9FG9 - chains B and C of the 5 polymer chains in the assembly; structure by electron microscopy, 2.70 A resolution.

# Chain B
Molecule: Gamma-aminobutyric acid receptor subunit beta-3
Organism: Homo sapiens
UniProtKB: P28472 (GBRB3_HUMAN), isoform P28472-2; residues -24 to 448 here correspond to UniProt positions 1-473 (UniProt number = residue number + 25)
Amino-acid sequence (473 residues; each row starts with the number of its first residue; numbers below 1 keep their minus sign (Met-24 is residue -24)):
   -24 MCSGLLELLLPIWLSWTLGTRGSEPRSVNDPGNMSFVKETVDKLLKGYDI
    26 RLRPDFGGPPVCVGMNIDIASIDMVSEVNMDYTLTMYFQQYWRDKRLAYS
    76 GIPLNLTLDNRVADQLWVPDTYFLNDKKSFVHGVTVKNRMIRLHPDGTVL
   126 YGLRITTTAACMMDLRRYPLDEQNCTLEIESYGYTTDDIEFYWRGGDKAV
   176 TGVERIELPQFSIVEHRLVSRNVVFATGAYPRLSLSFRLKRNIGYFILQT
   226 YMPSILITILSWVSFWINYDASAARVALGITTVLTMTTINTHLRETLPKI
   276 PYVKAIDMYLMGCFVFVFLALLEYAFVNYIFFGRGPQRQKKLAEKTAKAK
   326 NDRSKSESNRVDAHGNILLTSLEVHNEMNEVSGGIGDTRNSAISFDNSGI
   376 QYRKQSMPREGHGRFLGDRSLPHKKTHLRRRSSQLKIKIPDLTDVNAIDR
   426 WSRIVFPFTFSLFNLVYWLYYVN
Disordered / not traced: -24 to 7, 314-413, 448
Disulfide bonds: Cys136-Cys150
Covalently attached groups: N-acetylglucosamine (NAG) linked to Asn80; glycan linked to Asn149
Residues lining bound ligands:
  - gamma-amino-butanoic acid (ABU): Tyr97, Glu155, Ser156, Tyr157, Phe200, Thr202, Tyr205
  - LBN (1-palmitoyl-2-oleoyl-sn-glycero-3-phosphocholine): Pro276, Val278, Met286, Val290, Phe293
  - hexadecane (R16): Ile218, Ile222, Ile230, Ile234, Trp237, Pro432, Phe435, Ser436, Asn439, Trp443, Val447
  - Etomidate (V8D): Met261, Thr262, Asn265, Asp282, Leu285, Met286, Phe289, Val290

# Chain C
Molecule: Gamma-aminobutyric acid receptor subunit gamma-2
Organism: Homo sapiens
UniProtKB: P18507 (GBRG2_HUMAN), isoform P18507-2; residues -38 to 436 here correspond to UniProt positions 1-475 (UniProt number = residue number + 39)
Amino-acid sequence (495 residues; numbered -38 to 456; the number before each row is that of its first residue; numbers below 1 keep their minus sign (Met-38 is residue -38)):
   -38 MSSPNIWSTGSSVYSTPVFSQKMTVWILLLLSLYPGFTSQKSDDDYEDYA
    12 SNKTWVLTPKVPEGDVTVILNNLLEGYDNKLRPDIGVKPTLIHTDMYVNS
    62 IGPVNAINMEYTIDIFFAQTWYDRRLKFNSTIKVLRLNSNMVGKIWIPDT
   112 FFRNSKKADAHWITTPNRMLRIWNDGRVLYTLRLTIDAECQLQLHNFPMD
   162 EHSCPLEFSSYGYPREEIVYQWKRSSVEVGDTRSWRLYQFSFVGLRNTTE
   212 VVKTTSGDYVVMSVYFDLSRRMGYFTIQTYIPCTLIVVLSWVSFWINKDA
   262 VPARTSLGITTVLTMTTLSTIARKSLPKVSYVTAMDLFVSVCFIFVFSAL
   312 VEYGTLHYFVSNRKPSKDKDKKKKNPLLRMFSFKAPTIDIRPRSATIQMN
   362 NATHLQERDEEYGYECLDGKDCASFFCCFEDCRTGAWRHGRIHIRIAKMD
   412 SYARIFFPTAFCLFNLVYWVSYLYLGGSGGSGGSGKTETSQVAPA
Disordered / not traced: -38 to 24, 325-405, 438-456
Construct notes: expression tag (437-456)
Disulfide bonds: Cys151-Cys165
Covalently attached groups: N-acetylglucosamine (NAG) linked to Asn208

# Interface between chain B and chain C
Pairs across the interface (103; chain B residue first):
  Asn8(B) - Val48(C)
  Met9(B) - Leu42(C)  hydrophobic
  Met9(B) - Arg43(C)
  Met9(B) - Ile46(C)  hydrophobic
  Met9(B) - Arg86(C)
  Val12(B) - Ile46(C)  hydrophobic
  Lys13(B) - Gly37(C)
  Lys13(B) - Asp39(C)  salt bridge
  Lys13(B) - Leu42(C)
  Asp17(B) - Asp39(C)
  Asp17(B) - Lys41(C)  salt bridge
  Asn41(B) - Thr216(C)
  Asp48(B) - Lys117(C)  salt bridge
  Met49(B) - Asn69(C)
  Tyr62(B) - Phe112(C)
  Tyr62(B) - Arg114(C)
  Tyr62(B) - Tyr172(C)
  Gln64(B) - Thr216(C)
  Gln64(B) - Ser217(C)
  Tyr66(B) - Thr216(C)
  Leu79(B) - Gly47(C)
  Thr82(B) - Gly173(C)
  Thr82(B) - Tyr174(C)
  Thr82(B) - Glu178(C)
  Leu83(B) - Lys41(C)
  Leu83(B) - Leu42(C)  hydrophobic
  Leu83(B) - Tyr174(C)
  Asp84(B) - Asn40(C)
  Asp84(B) - Lys41(C)  hydrogen bond (backbone-backbone)
  Asp84(B) - Ile108(C)
  Asp84(B) - Tyr174(C)
  Arg86(B) - Asn40(C)
  Arg86(B) - Gly104(C)  hydrogen bond (side chain-backbone)
  Val87(B) - Lys41(C)
  His107(B) - Ser116(C)
  His107(B) - Lys117(C)
  Val109(B) - Thr111(C)
  Val109(B) - Phe112(C)
  Val109(B) - Ala119(C)  hydrophobic
  Val109(B) - Asp120(C)
  Val109(B) - Ala121(C)
  Val109(B) - Leu145(C)  hydrophobic
  Thr110(B) - Thr111(C)  hydrogen bond (side chain-backbone)
  Val111(B) - Asp110(C)
  Val111(B) - Thr111(C)
  Asn113(B) - Phe112(C)
  Asn113(B) - Tyr172(C)
  Arg114(B) - Tyr172(C)
  Met115(B) - Tyr172(C)  hydrophobic
  Met115(B) - Gly173(C)
  Arg117(B) - Gly173(C)  hydrogen bond (side chain-backbone)
  Arg117(B) - Pro175(C)
  Arg117(B) - Ser217(C)  hydrogen bond (side chain-backbone)
  Arg117(B) - Tyr220(C)  hydrogen bond
  Gly127(B) - Tyr172(C)
  Leu128(B) - Tyr172(C)  hydrogen bond (backbone-side chain)
  Arg129(B) - Phe112(C)
  Arg129(B) - Phe113(C)  hydrogen bond (side chain-backbone)
  Arg129(B) - Arg114(C)
  Arg129(B) - Ser116(C)  hydrogen bond (side chain-backbone)
  Arg129(B) - Tyr172(C)  hydrogen bond (backbone-side chain)
  Pro184(B) - Lys289(C)
  Gln185(B) - Lys289(C)
  Asn217(B) - Ser291(C)
  Gly219(B) - Ser291(C)
  Tyr220(B) - Arg284(C)
  Tyr220(B) - Lys289(C)
  Tyr220(B) - Val290(C)
  Tyr220(B) - Ser291(C)  hydrogen bond (backbone-side chain)
  Leu223(B) - Val293(C)  hydrophobic
  Leu223(B) - Asp297(C)
  Gln224(B) - Ser280(C)
  Gln224(B) - Thr281(C)
  Gln224(B) - Arg284(C)
  Leu231(B) - Phe304(C)  hydrophobic
  Ile232(B) - Val273(C)  hydrophobic
  Leu235(B) - Val273(C)  hydrophobic
  Leu235(B) - Phe308(C)  hydrophobic
  Leu235(B) - Leu311(C)  hydrophobic
  Trp241(B) - Tyr319(C)
  Trp241(B) - Asn323(C)  hydrogen bond (backbone-side chain)
  Ile242(B) - Val262(C)  hydrophobic
  Ile242(B) - Thr266(C)
  Ile242(B) - His318(C)
  Ile242(B) - Asn323(C)
  Asn243(B) - His318(C)  hydrogen bond (backbone-side chain)
  Asn243(B) - Asn323(C)  hydrogen bond
  Ala246(B) - Val262(C)  hydrophobic
  Ala248(B) - Pro263(C)  hydrophobic
  Ala249(B) - Val262(C)  hydrophobic
  Ala249(B) - Pro263(C)
  Ala249(B) - Thr266(C)
  Ala252(B) - Ser267(C)
  Leu253(B) - Thr266(C)
  Leu253(B) - Ile270(C)  hydrophobic
  Thr256(B) - Ile270(C)
  Thr256(B) - Leu274(C)
  Leu259(B) - Leu274(C)  hydrophobic
  Thr260(B) - Leu274(C)
  His267(B) - Thr281(C)
  Thr271(B) - Lys289(C)  hydrogen bond
  Arg428(B) - Tyr319(C)  hydrogen bond
  Arg428(B) - Asn323(C)
Other interface residues (no listed pair), chain B (67 interface residues in all): Val16, Leu20, Ser46, Asn80, Gln90, Phe105, Leu125, Thr131, Glu182, Pro228, Ile234, Val238, Thr257, Ile264, Asn421
Other interface residues (no listed pair), chain C (71 interface residues in all): Pro44, Asp45, Met70, Phe78, Ile106, Trp107, Pro109, Asn115, Arg129, Leu143, Glu150, Gln152, Thr277, Pro288, Ser301, Val312, Gly315, Ser322

# Overview
The interface between chain B and chain C involves 67 residues on one side and 71 on the other; the contacts
include 16 hydrogen bonds and 3 salt bridges. Among the polar pairs are Lys13(B)-Asp39(C), Asp17(B)-Lys41(C)
and Asp48(B)-Lys117(C).
Here chain B is Gamma-aminobutyric acid receptor subunit beta-3 and chain C is Gamma-aminobutyric acid
receptor subunit gamma-2, both from Homo sapiens. Entry 9FG9 (Cryo-EM structure of the full-length
alpha1beta3gamma2 GABA(A) receptor in complex with GABA and Etomidate in the ...) was determined by electron
microscopy.
